PDB entry 7BVN | X-ray diffraction, 2.00 A resolution | chain A

# Chain A
Molecule: Xylose isomerase
Organism: Streptomyces rubiginosus
Notes: EC 5.3.1.5
UniProt: P24300 (XYLA_STRRU); residue numbers follow UniProt; this construct covers 1-388
Amino-acid sequence (388 residues; each row starts with the number of its first residue):
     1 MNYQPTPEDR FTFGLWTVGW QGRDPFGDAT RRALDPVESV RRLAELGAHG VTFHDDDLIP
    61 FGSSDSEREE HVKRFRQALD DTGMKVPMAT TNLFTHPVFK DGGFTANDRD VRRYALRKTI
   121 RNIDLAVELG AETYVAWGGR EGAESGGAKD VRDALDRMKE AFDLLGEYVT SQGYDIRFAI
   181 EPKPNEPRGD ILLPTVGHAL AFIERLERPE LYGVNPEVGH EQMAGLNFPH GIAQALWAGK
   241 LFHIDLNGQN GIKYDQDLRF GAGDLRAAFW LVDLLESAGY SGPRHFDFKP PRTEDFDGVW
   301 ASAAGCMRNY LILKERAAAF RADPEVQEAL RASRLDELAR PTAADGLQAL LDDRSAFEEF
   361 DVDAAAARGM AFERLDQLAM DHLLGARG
Unresolved in the structure: 1-2, 387-388
Bound ions: Mg2+ site 1: E181, E217, D245, D287; Mg2+ site 2: E217, D255, D257
Swiss-Prot annotation at these positions:
  - active site: H54, D57
  - binding site (Mg(2+)): E181, E217, H220, D245, D255, D257, D287

# Overview
The Mg2+ site 1 is built by E181, E217, D245 and D287. E217, D255 and D257 coordinate Mg2+ site 2. Curated
annotation (UniProt) lists active-site residues H54 and D57 and 7 Mg2+-binding residues.
Chain A is Xylose isomerase (Streptomyces rubiginosus); the structure, Crystal structure of glucose isomerase
delivered in alginate, was determined by X-ray diffraction (same publication as 7BVL, 7BVM and 7BVO).
